PDB entry 3QO8 | X-ray diffraction, 2.00 A resolution | chain A

[Chain A]
Molecule: Seryl-tRNA synthetase, cytoplasmic
Organism: Candida albicans
Notes: EC 6.1.1.11
UniProtKB: Q9HGT6 (SYSC_CANAL); residue numbers follow UniProt; this construct covers 1-462
Amino-acid sequence (485 residues; each row starts with the number of its first residue):
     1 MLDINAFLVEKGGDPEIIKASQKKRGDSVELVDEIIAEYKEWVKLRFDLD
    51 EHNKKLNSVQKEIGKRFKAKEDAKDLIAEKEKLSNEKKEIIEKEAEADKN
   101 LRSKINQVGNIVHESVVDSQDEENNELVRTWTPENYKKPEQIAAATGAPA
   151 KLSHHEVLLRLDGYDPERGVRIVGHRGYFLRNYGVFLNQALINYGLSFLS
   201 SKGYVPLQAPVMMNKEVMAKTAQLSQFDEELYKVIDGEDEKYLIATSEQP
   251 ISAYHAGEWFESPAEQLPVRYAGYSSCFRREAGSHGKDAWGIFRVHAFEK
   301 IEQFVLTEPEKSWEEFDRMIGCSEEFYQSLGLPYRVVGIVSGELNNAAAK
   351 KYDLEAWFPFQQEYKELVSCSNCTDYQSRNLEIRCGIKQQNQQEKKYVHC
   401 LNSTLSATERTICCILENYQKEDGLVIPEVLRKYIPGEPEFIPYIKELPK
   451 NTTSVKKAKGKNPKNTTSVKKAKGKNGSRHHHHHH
Not modelled in the structure: 69-71, 388-394, 452-485
Sequence notes: expression tag (463-485)
Ion coordination: Mg2+ site 1 near Leu344 (its only coordinating residue here); Mg2+ site 2: Glu366, Ser369 (together with 5'-O-(N-(L-seryl)-sulfamoyl)adenosine)
Residues lining bound ligands:
  - 5'-O-(N-(L-seryl)-sulfamoyl)adenosine (SSA), molecule 1: Trp131, Pro133, Glu134, Ala145, Thr146, Gln328, Ser329, Leu330, Gly331, Tyr419, Val426, Ile427, Pro428, Glu429, Val430, Arg432
  - 5'-O-(N-(L-seryl)-sulfamoyl)adenosine (SSA), molecule 2: Thr246, Glu248, Arg279, Glu281, Phe293, Arg294, Val295, Phe298, Lys300, Glu302, Glu366, Leu367, Val368, Ser369, Asn402, Ser403, Thr404, Ala407, Arg410
Swiss-Prot annotation at these positions:
  - binding site (L-serine): Thr246 to Glu248, Glu302, Thr404
  - binding site (ATP): Arg279 to Glu281, Val295, Glu366 to Ser369
From the paper describing this entry:
  - binding site for 5'-O-(N-(L-seryl)-sulfamoyl)adenosine: Pro133 to Glu134, Thr246 to Glu248, Gln328 to Gly331, Tyr419, Val426 to Arg432

[Overview]
Bound to chain A: 5'-O-(N-(L-seryl)-sulfamoyl)adenosine. The Mg2+ site 2 is built by Glu366 and Ser369.
UniProt lists 5 L-serine-binding residues and 8 ATP-binding residues. The paper reports a binding site for
5'-O-(N-(L-seryl)-sulfamoyl)adenosine at Pro133, Thr246 and Gln328 among others.
Chain A is Seryl-tRNA synthetase, cytoplasmic (Candida albicans); the structure, Crystal Structure of
seryl-tRNA synthetase from Candida albicans, was determined by X-ray diffraction (same publication as 3QNE,
3QO5 and 3QO7).
